9OTO - chains G and H of the 10 polymer chains in the assembly; structure by electron microscopy, 2.03 A resolution.

== Chain G (and H) ==
Name: Glutamine synthetase
From: Homo sapiens
Notes: EC 6.3.1.2, 2.3.1.225; chain H of this document is another copy of the same molecule, construct and numbering; everything in this record applies to it too
UniProtKB: P15104 (GLNA_HUMAN); residue numbers follow UniProt; this construct covers 1-373
Chain sequence (373 residues; row label = number of the first residue in the row):
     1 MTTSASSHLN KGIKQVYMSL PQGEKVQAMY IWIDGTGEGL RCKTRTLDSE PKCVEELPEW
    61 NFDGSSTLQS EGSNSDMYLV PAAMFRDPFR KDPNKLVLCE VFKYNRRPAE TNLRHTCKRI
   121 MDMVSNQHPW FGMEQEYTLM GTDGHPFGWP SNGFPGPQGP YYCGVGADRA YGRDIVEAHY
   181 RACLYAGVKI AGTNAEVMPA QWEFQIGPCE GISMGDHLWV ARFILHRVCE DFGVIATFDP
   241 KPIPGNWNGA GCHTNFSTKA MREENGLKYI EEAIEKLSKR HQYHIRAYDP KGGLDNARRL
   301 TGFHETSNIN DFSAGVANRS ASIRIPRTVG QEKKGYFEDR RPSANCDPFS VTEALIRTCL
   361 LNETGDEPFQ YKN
Unresolved in the structure: 1
Metal / ion sites: Mg2+ site 1: Glu134, Glu338 (together with ADP); Mg2+ site 2: Glu203 (together with ADP)
Residues lining bound ligands: ADP (adenosine-5'-diphosphate): Trp130, Phe131, Gly132, Glu134, Glu203, Gln205, Ile206, Gly207, Pro208, Asn255, Phe256, Ser257, Arg262, Arg319, Arg324, Tyr336, Glu338
Swiss-Prot annotation at these positions:
  - region: Thr2 to Lys25 (Required for glutamine-induced ubiquitination by CRL4(CRBN) and proteasomal degradation)
  - binding site (ATP): Glu134, Glu203 to Pro208, Asn255 to Ser257, Arg319, Arg324
  - binding site (Mn(2+)): Glu134, Glu136, Glu196, Glu203, His253, Glu338
  - binding site (L-glutamate): Asn246, Trp247, Arg319, Arg340
  - binding site (ADP): Tyr336 to Glu338
  - modified residue: Thr2 (N-acetylthreonine), Lys11 (N6-acetyllysine), Lys14 (N6-acetyllysine), Tyr104 (Phosphotyrosine), Ser343 (Phosphoserine)
From the paper describing this entry:
  - catalytic residues: Arg299, Glu305 (citing earlier work)
  - mutagenesis - E305A (10 fold): decreased catalytic activity on ammonia
  - mutagenesis - R298A (50-fold), L300A (100 fold), H304A (5 fold), I309A: decreased catalytic activity on glutamate
  - mutagenesis - R298A, L300A: abolished growth in response to glutamine-deplete conditions
  - mutagenesis - P242*: abolished growth in response to glutamine deplete media
  - mutagenesis - K52A, C53A: unchanged growth in response to glutamine auxotrophy

== Interface between chain G and chain H ==
Pairs across the interface (63):
  Ser6(G) - Phe147(H)
  Ser6(G) - Gly172(H)  hydrogen bond (side chain-backbone)
  Asn10(G) - Lys11(H)
  Asn10(G) - Phe232(H)
  Lys11(G) - Asp174(H)  salt bridge
  Ile13(G) - Lys11(H)
  Ile13(G) - Phe232(H)  hydrophobic
  Lys14(G) - Asp174(H)  salt bridge
  Val16(G) - Gln15(H)
  Tyr17(G) - Phe89(H)
  Tyr17(G) - Ala178(H)  hydrophobic
  Tyr17(G) - Arg181(H)
  Tyr17(G) - Val228(H)
  Tyr17(G) - Asp231(H)  hydrogen bond
  Met18(G) - Arg181(H)  hydrogen bond (backbone-side chain)
  Leu20(G) - Arg181(H)  hydrogen bond (backbone-side chain)
  Leu20(G) - Tyr185(H)  hydrophobic
  Pro21(G) - Tyr185(H)
  Gln22(G) - Arg181(H)
  Gln27(G) - Tyr180(H)
  Leu40(G) - Val165(H)
  Arg41(G) - Gly159(H)  hydrogen bond (side chain-backbone)
  Arg41(G) - Pro160(H)
  Arg41(G) - Tyr162(H)  hydrogen bond (side chain-backbone)
  Arg41(G) - Cys163(H)
  Cys42(G) - Cys163(H)  hydrogen bond (backbone-backbone)
  Lys43(G) - Thr193(H)
  Lys43(G) - Asn194(H)
  Thr44(G) - Tyr180(H)
  Thr44(G) - Gly192(H)
  Thr44(G) - Thr193(H)  hydrogen bond (backbone-backbone)
  Arg45(G) - Tyr180(H)
  Arg45(G) - Ala191(H)
  Arg45(G) - Gly192(H)
  Thr46(G) - Tyr180(H)  hydrogen bond
  Thr46(G) - Ile190(H)  hydrogen bond (side chain-backbone)
  Thr46(G) - Ala191(H)  hydrogen bond (backbone-backbone)
  Asp63(G) - Tyr162(H)  hydrogen bond
  Asp63(G) - Arg319(H)
  Ser65(G) - Glu305(H)  hydrogen bond
  Ser66(G) - Gly159(H)
  Ser66(G) - Tyr162(H)
  Thr67(G) - Tyr162(H)
  Ser73(G) - Ala317(H)
  Ser73(G) - Asn318(H)
  Asn74(G) - Arg327(H)
  Ser75(G) - Arg319(H)
  Asp76(G) - Arg319(H)  salt bridge
  Asp76(G) - Arg324(H)  salt bridge
  Asp76(G) - Arg327(H)
  Tyr78(G) - Arg327(H)
  Arg90(G) - Glu177(H)  salt bridge
  Arg90(G) - Arg181(H)
  Tyr104(G) - Arg327(H)
  Phe223(G) - Val165(H)  hydrophobic
  His226(G) - Val165(H)
  Arg227(G) - Arg173(H)
  Arg227(G) - Glu177(H)  salt bridge
  Glu230(G) - Val165(H)
  Glu230(G) - Gly166(H)
  Glu230(G) - Ala167(H)
  Glu230(G) - Arg173(H)  salt bridge
  Val234(G) - Ala167(H)
Interface residues without a listed pair, chain G (43 interface residues in all): Ala5, Leu9, Lys25, Trp32, Asn61, Phe62, Gly72, Ile235
Interface residues without a listed pair, chain H (43 interface residues in all): Thr3, Pro88, Gly148, Tyr161, Asp168, Ala170, Tyr171, Ala182, Leu184, Thr328

== Overview ==
Chain G and chain H each contribute 43 residues to their interface, with 13 hydrogen bonds and 7 salt bridges.
Polar pairs include Lys11(G)-Asp174(H), Lys14(G)-Asp174(H) and Asp76(G)-Arg319(H). From the paper: catalytic
residues Arg299(G) and Glu305(G); R298A, L300A and H304A of chain G, among others, reduce catalytic activity
on glutamate; 8 substitutions were tested in all.
Both chains are Glutamine synthetase (Homo sapiens). Entry 9OTO (Human glutamine synthetase decamer under
turnover conditions) was determined by electron microscopy, deposited together with 9OTM, 9OTN, 9OTP and 9OTQ.
